PDB entry 1CMY | X-ray diffraction, 3.00 A resolution | chains A and C of the 4 polymer chains in the assembly

[Chain A (and C)]
Protein: Hemoglobin ypsilanti (carbonmonoxy) (alpha chain)
From: Homo sapiens
Notes: chain C of this document is another copy of the same molecule, construct and numbering; everything in this record applies to it too
UniProt: P69905 (HBA_HUMAN); numbering as in UniProt (aligned over 1-141)
Sequence (141 residues; row label = number of the first residue in the row):
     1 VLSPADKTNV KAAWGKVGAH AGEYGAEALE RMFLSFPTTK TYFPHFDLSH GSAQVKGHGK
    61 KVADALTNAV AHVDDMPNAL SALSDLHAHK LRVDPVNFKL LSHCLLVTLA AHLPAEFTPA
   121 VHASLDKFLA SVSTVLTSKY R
Metal / ion sites: heme Fe near His87 (its only coordinating residue here)
Small-molecule neighbours: heme (HEM): Met32, Thr39, Tyr42, Phe43, His45, Phe46, His58, Lys61, Val62, Ala65, Leu66, Leu83, Leu86, His87, Leu91, Val93, Asn97, Phe98, Leu101, Val132, Leu136

[Chain A / chain C interface]
Residue-residue contacts - 12 pairs, chain A then chain C:
  Val1(A) - Ser138(C)
  Val1(A) - Arg141(C)
  Asp6(A) - Arg141(C)
  Lys127(A) - Tyr140(C)  hydrogen bond (side chain-backbone)
  Lys127(A) - Arg141(C)  hydrogen bond (side chain-backbone)
  Ala130(A) - Arg141(C)
  Ser138(A) - Val1(C)
  Tyr140(A) - Lys127(C)  hydrogen bond (backbone-side chain)
  Arg141(A) - Val1(C)
  Arg141(A) - Leu2(C)
  Arg141(A) - Asp6(C)
  Arg141(A) - Lys127(C)  hydrogen bond (backbone-side chain)
Other interface residues (no listed pair), chain A (8 interface residues in all): Leu2
Other interface residues (no listed pair), chain C (9 interface residues in all): Ala130, Lys139

[Summary]
Chain A and chain C form an interface of 8 and 9 residues respectively, with 4 hydrogen bonds. Among the polar
pairs are Lys127(A)-Tyr140(C) and Lys127(A)-Arg141(C). Ligands of chain A: heme.
Both chains are Hemoglobin ypsilanti (carbonmonoxy) (alpha chain) (Homo sapiens). Entry 1CMY (The mutation
BETA99 asp-tyr stabilizes Y-A new, composite quaternary state of human hemoglobin) was determined by X-ray
diffraction.
